PDB entry 6OVE | X-ray diffraction, 2.00 A resolution | chains A and B

[Chain A]
Protein: Glutamate receptor ionotropic, NMDA 1
From: Rattus norvegicus
UniProt: P35439 (NMDZ1_RAT), isoform P35439-6; the construct has insertions or renumbered stretches relative to UniProt, so the offset changes along the chain: 2-152 = UniProt 415-565; 155-292 = UniProt 684-821
Amino-acid sequence (292 residues; row label = number of the first residue in the row):
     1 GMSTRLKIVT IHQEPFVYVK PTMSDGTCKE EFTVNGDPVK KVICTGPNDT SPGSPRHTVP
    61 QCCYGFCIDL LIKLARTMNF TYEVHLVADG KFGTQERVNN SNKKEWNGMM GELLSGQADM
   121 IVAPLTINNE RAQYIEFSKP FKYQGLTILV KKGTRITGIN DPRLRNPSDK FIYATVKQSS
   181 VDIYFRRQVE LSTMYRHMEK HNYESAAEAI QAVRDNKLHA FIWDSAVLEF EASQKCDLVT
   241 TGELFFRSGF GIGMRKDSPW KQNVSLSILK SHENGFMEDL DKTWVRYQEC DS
Not modelled in the structure: 1-3, 48-57, 289-292
Cystine bridges: Cys28-Cys62, Cys44-Cys63
Differences from the reference sequence: expression tag (1); linker (153-154)
Residues lining bound ligands: glycine (GLY): Phe92, Pro124, Leu125, Thr126, Arg131, Ser179, Ser180, Trp223, Asp224, Phe250

[Chain B]
Protein: Glutamate receptor ionotropic, NMDA 2A
From: Rattus norvegicus
UniProt: Q00959 (NMDE1_RAT); the construct has insertions or renumbered stretches relative to UniProt, so the offset changes along the chain: 5-142 = UniProt 402-539; 146-285 = UniProt 662-801
Amino-acid sequence (282 residues; numbered 4 to 285; the number before each row is that of its first residue):
     4 SDDNHLSIVT LEEAPFVIVE DIDPLTETCV RNTVPCRKFV KINNSTNEGM NVKKCCKGFC
    64 IDILKKLSRT VKFTYDLYLV TNGKHGKKVN NVWNGMIGEV VYQRAVMAVG SLTINEERSE
   124 VVDFSVPFVE TGISVMVSRG TQVTGLSDKK FQRPHDYSPP FRFGTVPNGS TERNIRNNYP
   184 YMHQYMTRFN QRGVEDALVS LKTGKLDAFI YDAAVLNYKA GRDEGCKLVT IGSGYIFATT
   244 GYGIALQKGS PWKRQIDLAL LQFVGDGEME ELETLWLTGI CH
Not modelled in the structure: 4-5, 28-29
Cystine bridges: Cys32-Cys58, Cys39-Cys59, Cys229-Cys284
Differences from the reference sequence: expression tag (4); linker (143-145); conflict Thr242 (Ser758 in Q00959)
Residues lining bound ligands: N9D ((3R,5S)-5-[(2R)-2-amino-2-carboxyethyl]-1-(4-propylphenyl)pyrazolidine-3-carboxylic acid): His88, Ser114, Leu115, Thr116, Ile117, Asn118, Arg121, Thr134, Gly135, Ile136, Val169, Gly172, Ser173, Thr174, Glu175, Asn177, Tyr214, Asp215, Ala241, Thr243, Tyr245

[Interface between chain A and chain B]
Contacting residue pairs - 46 pairs, chain A then chain B:
  Ile127(A) with Leu264(B), hydrophobic
  Asn128(A) with Leu264(B)
  Asn129(A) with Leu261(B), hydrogen bond (side chain-backbone); Leu264(B); Gln265(B)
  Ala132(A) with Arg257(B), hydrogen bond (backbone-side chain); Leu261(B), hydrophobic; Leu264(B), hydrophobic
  Gln133(A) with Arg257(B), hydrogen bond (backbone-side chain); Leu261(B)
  Lys139(A) with Ile117(B); Phe127(B), hydrogen bond (side chain-backbone); Ser128(B), hydrogen bond (side chain-backbone)
  Tyr143(A) with Pro130(B); Glu133(B); Thr242(B); Thr243(B); Gly244(B)
  Tyr184(A) with Gly268(B)
  Arg187(A) with Gly268(B), hydrogen bond (side chain-backbone)
  Gln188(A) with Gly268(B); Asp269(B)
  Phe246(A) with Val267(B)
  Arg247(A) with Glu133(B), salt bridge; Glu276(B), salt bridge
  Leu266(A) with Glu119(B); Ser122(B)
  Leu269(A) with Ile117(B), hydrophobic; Asn118(B); Ser122(B)
  Lys270(A) with Glu119(B)
  His272(A) with Ala241(B); Thr242(B), hydrogen bond
  Glu273(A) with Asn118(B); Glu119(B), hydrogen bond (side chain-backbone); Asn177(B); Asn181(B), hydrogen bond (backbone-side chain); Ala241(B)
  Asn274(A) with Asn181(B)
  Gly275(A) with Phe240(B)
  Glu278(A) with Ser150(B), hydrogen bond; Phe240(B)
  Asp281(A) with Gly237(B)
  Lys282(A) with Ser150(B), hydrogen bond
  Arg286(A) with Gly237(B), hydrogen bond (side chain-backbone); Tyr238(B)
Other interface residues (no listed pair), chain A (26 interface residues in all): Pro140, Gln144, Gln262
Other interface residues (no listed pair), chain B (30 interface residues in all): Glu123, Val129, Ile239, Lys256

[Overview]
The interface between chain A and chain B involves 26 residues on one side and 30 on the other, with 12
hydrogen bonds and 2 salt bridges. Polar pairs include Arg247(A)-Glu133(B), Arg247(A)-Glu276(B) and
Asn129(A)-Leu261(B). Ligands of chain A: glycine. Chain B binds compound N9D.
Here chain A is Glutamate receptor ionotropic, NMDA 1 and chain B is Glutamate receptor ionotropic, NMDA 2A,
both from Rattus norvegicus. Entry 6OVE (Crystal structure of GluN1/GluN2A NMDA receptor agonist binding
domains with glycine and antagonist, 4-propylphenyl-ACEPC) was determined by X-ray diffraction.
